5UT0 - chain A; structure by X-ray diffraction, 2.10 A resolution.

[Chain A]
Molecule: Tyrosine-protein kinase JAK2
Organism: Homo sapiens
Notes: EC 2.7.10.2
UniProt: O60674 (JAK2_HUMAN); residues 536-812 here = UniProt positions 536-812
Sequence (289 residues; row label = number of the first residue in the row):
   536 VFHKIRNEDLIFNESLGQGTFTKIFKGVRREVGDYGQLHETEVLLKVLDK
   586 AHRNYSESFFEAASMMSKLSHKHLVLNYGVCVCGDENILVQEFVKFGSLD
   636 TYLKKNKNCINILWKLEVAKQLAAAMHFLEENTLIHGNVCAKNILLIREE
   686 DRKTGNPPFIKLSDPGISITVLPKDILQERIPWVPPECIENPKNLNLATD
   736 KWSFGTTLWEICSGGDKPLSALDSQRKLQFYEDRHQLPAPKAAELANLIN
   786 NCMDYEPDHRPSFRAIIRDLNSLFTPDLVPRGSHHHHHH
Disordered / not traced: 536, 809-824
Construct notes: engineered mutation Ala-659 (Trp in O60674), Ala-777 (Trp in O60674), His-794 (Phe in O60674); expression tag (813-824)
Ligand contacts: 35R (1-cyclopropyl-3-{3-[5-(morpholin-4-ylmethyl)-1H-benzimidazol-2-yl]-1H-pyrazol-4-yl}urea): Leu-551, Gly-552, Gln-553, Ile-559, Leu-579, Glu-627, Phe-628, Val-629, Lys-630, Phe-631, Gly-632, Ser-633, Lys-677, Leu-680
UniProt features mapped onto this chain:
  - site: Asp-710, Ile-711 (Breakpoint for translocation to form PCM1-JAK2 fusion protein)
  - modified residue: Tyr-570 (Phosphotyrosine)

[In short]
Bound to chain A: compound 35R.
Chain A is Tyrosine-protein kinase JAK2 (Homo sapiens); the structure, JAK2 JH2 in complex with AT9283, was
determined by X-ray diffraction together with 5USY, 5USZ, 5UT1, 5UT2 and 5UT3 from the same study.
